Entry 3DX8 (X-ray diffraction, 2.10 A resolution); this record covers chains A and B of the 3 polymer chains in the assembly.

[Chain A]
Protein: HLA class I histocompatibility complex HLA-B*4405
Organism: Homo sapiens
UniProtKB: P30481 (1B44_HUMAN); residues 1-276 here correspond to UniProt positions 25-300 (UniProt number = residue number + 24)
Chain sequence (276 residues; each row starts with the number of its first residue):
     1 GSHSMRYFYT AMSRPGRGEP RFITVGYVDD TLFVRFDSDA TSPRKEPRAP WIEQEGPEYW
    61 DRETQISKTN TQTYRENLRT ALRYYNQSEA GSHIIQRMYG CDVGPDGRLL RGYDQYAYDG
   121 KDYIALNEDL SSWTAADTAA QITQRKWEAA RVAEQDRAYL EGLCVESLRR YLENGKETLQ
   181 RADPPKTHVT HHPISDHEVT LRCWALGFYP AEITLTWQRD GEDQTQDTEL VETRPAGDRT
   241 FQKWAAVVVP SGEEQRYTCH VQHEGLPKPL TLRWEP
Construct notes: engineered mutation Tyr-116 (Asp140 in P30481)
Disulfides: Cys-101/Cys-164, Cys-203/Cys-259

[Chain B]
Protein: Beta-2-microglobulin
Organism: Homo sapiens
UniProtKB: P61769 (B2MG_HUMAN); residues 1-99 here correspond to UniProt positions 21-119 (UniProt number = residue number + 20)
Chain sequence (99 residues; each row starts with the number of its first residue):
     1 IQRTPKIQVY SRHPAENGKS NFLNCYVSGF HPSDIEVDLL KNGERIEKVE HSDLSFSKDW
    61 SFYLLYYTEF TPTEKDEYAC RVNHVTLSQP KIVKWDRDM
Disulfides: Cys-25/Cys-80
Curated features (UniProtKB/Swiss-Prot):
  - modified residue: Gln-2 (Pyrrolidone carboxylic acid)
  - glycosylation: Ile-1 (N-linked (Glc) (glycation) isoleucine), Lys-19 (N-linked (Glc) (glycation) lysine), Lys-41 (N-linked (Glc) (glycation) lysine), Lys-48 (N-linked (Glc) (glycation) lysine), Lys-58 (N-linked (Glc) (glycation) lysine), Lys-91 (N-linked (Glc) (glycation) lysine), Lys-94 (N-linked (Glc) (glycation) lysine)

[Chain A / chain B interface]
Contacting residue pairs (62; chain A residue first):
  Phe-8(A) / Phe-56(B)  hydrophobic
  Tyr-9(A) / Phe-56(B)
  Thr-10(A) / Phe-56(B)
  Thr-10(A) / Phe-62(B)
  Met-12(A) / Ser-33(B)
  Met-12(A) / Asp-34(B)
  Arg-17(A) / Asp-34(B)  salt bridge
  Val-25(A) / Leu-54(B)
  Val-25(A) / Ser-55(B)
  Tyr-27(A) / Ser-55(B)  hydrogen bond
  Tyr-27(A) / Tyr-63(B)
  Leu-32(A) / Asp-53(B)
  Arg-35(A) / Asp-53(B)  salt bridge
  Arg-48(A) / Asp-53(B)  salt bridge
  Ile-94(A) / Pro-32(B)  hydrophobic
  Ile-94(A) / Ser-33(B)
  Gln-96(A) / His-31(B)  hydrogen bond
  Gln-96(A) / Phe-56(B)
  Gln-96(A) / Trp-60(B)  hydrogen bond (side chain-backbone)
  Gln-96(A) / Phe-62(B)
  Arg-97(A) / Phe-56(B)
  Met-98(A) / Phe-56(B)  hydrophobic
  Met-98(A) / Ser-57(B)
  Met-98(A) / Lys-58(B)
  Met-98(A) / Trp-60(B)  hydrophobic
  Gln-115(A) / Trp-60(B)
  Tyr-116(A) / Trp-60(B)
  Ala-117(A) / Trp-60(B)  hydrophobic
  Asp-119(A) / Ile-1(B)
  Asp-119(A) / His-31(B)
  Gly-120(A) / Ile-1(B)
  Gly-120(A) / Arg-3(B)  hydrogen bond (backbone-side chain)
  Gly-120(A) / His-31(B)
  Lys-121(A) / Ile-1(B)
  Asp-122(A) / Trp-60(B)  hydrogen bond
  His-192(A) / Asp-98(B)  salt bridge
  Arg-202(A) / Asp-98(B)  hydrogen bond (side chain-backbone)
  Arg-202(A) / Met-99(B)
  Trp-204(A) / Asp-98(B)
  Trp-204(A) / Met-99(B)
  Val-231(A) / Gln-8(B)
  Glu-232(A) / Lys-6(B)  salt bridge
  Glu-232(A) / Gln-8(B)  hydrogen bond (backbone-side chain)
  Glu-232(A) / Tyr-26(B)
  Glu-232(A) / Ser-28(B)  hydrogen bond
  Thr-233(A) / Tyr-26(B)
  Arg-234(A) / Gln-8(B)  hydrogen bond
  Arg-234(A) / Tyr-10(B)
  Arg-234(A) / Met-99(B)  hydrogen bond (side chain-backbone)
  Pro-235(A) / Tyr-10(B)  hydrogen bond (backbone-side chain)
  Pro-235(A) / Asn-24(B)
  Pro-235(A) / Tyr-26(B)
  Pro-235(A) / Leu-65(B)
  Ala-236(A) / Arg-12(B)  hydrogen bond (backbone-side chain)
  Ala-236(A) / Asn-24(B)  hydrogen bond (backbone-side chain)
  Gly-237(A) / Arg-12(B)  hydrogen bond (backbone-side chain)
  Gly-237(A) / Leu-65(B)
  Asp-238(A) / Arg-12(B)
  Gln-242(A) / Tyr-10(B)
  Gln-242(A) / Ser-11(B)  hydrogen bond (side chain-backbone)
  Gln-242(A) / Arg-12(B)  hydrogen bond (side chain-backbone)
  Trp-244(A) / Met-99(B)  hydrogen bond (side chain-backbone)
Interface residues without a listed pair, chain A (35 interface residues in all): Leu-206
Interface residues without a listed pair, chain B (28 interface residues in all): His-13, Pro-14

[In short]
The interface between chain A and chain B involves 35 residues on one side and 28 on the other, with 17
hydrogen bonds and 5 salt bridges. Among the polar pairs are Arg-17(A)/Asp-34(B), Arg-35(A)/Asp-53(B) and
Arg-48(A)/Asp-53(B).
Here chain A is HLA class I histocompatibility complex HLA-B*4405 and chain B is Beta-2-microglobulin, both
from Homo sapiens. Entry 3DX8 (Crystal Structure of B*4405 presenting a 10mer EBV epitope) was determined by
X-ray diffraction together with 3DX6, 3DX7, 3DX9 and 3DXA from the same study.
